6GZH - chains A and B; structure by X-ray diffraction, 3.17 A resolution.

Chain A:
Protein: Cyclin-dependent kinase 9
Source organism: Homo sapiens
Notes: EC 2.7.11.22, 2.7.11.23
UniProtKB: P50750 (CDK9_HUMAN); residues 1-326 here = UniProt positions 1-326
Chain sequence (326 residues; numbered 1 to 326; the number before each row is that of its first residue):
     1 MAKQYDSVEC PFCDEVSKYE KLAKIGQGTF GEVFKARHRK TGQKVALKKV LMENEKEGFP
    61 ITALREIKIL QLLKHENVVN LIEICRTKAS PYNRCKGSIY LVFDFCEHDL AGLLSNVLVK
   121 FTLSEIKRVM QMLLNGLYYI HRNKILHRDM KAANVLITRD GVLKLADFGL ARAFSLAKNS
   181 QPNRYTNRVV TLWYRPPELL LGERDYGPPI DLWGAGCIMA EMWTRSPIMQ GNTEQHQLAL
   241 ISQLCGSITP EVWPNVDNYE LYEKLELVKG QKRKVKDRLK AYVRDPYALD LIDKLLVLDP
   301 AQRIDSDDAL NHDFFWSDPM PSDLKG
Not modelled in the structure: 1-7, 91-96, 178-180
Modified residues: Thr186 (phosphothreonine; TPO)
Small-molecule neighbours: LCI ([4-[[4-[5-(cyclopropylmethyl)-1-methyl-pyrazol-4-yl]-5-fluoranyl-pyrimidin-2-yl]amino]cyclohexyl]azanium): Ile25, Gly26, Phe30, Val33, Ala46, Lys48, Val79, Phe103, Asp104, Phe105, Cys106, Glu107, His108, Asp109, Leu156, Asp167
Curated features (UniProtKB/Swiss-Prot):
  - region: Ala166 to Thr191 (T-loop)
  - active site: Asp149 (Proton acceptor)
  - binding site (ATP): Ile25 to Val33, Lys48, Asp104 to Cys106, Asp167
  - modified residue: Lys44 (N6-acetyllysine), Lys48 (N6-acetyllysine), Ser175 (Phosphoserine), Thr186 (Phosphothreonine)
  - natural variant: Arg225 (R225C: Found in patients with global developmental delay and epilepsy with history of choanal atresia; uncertain significance)
  - mutagenesis: Lys44 (K44R: Impaired kinase and transcriptional elongation activities, but normal cyclin T1 and HEXIM1 binding), Lys48 (K48Q: Mimics acetylation; leading to impaired protein kinase activity; K48R: Decreased acetylation; leading to enhanced protein kinase activity), Asp167 (D167N: Abrogates kinase activity), Ser175 (S175A: Constitutive kinase activity; S175D: Mimics phosphorylation, constitutive loss of kinase activity), Thr186 (T186A: Abrogates autophosphorylation; no effect on kinase activity, but impaired CTD phosphorylation; T186D: Mimics autophosphorylation ...)
From the paper describing this entry:
  - binding site for LCI: Cys106, Asp109

Chain B:
Protein: Cyclin-T1
Source organism: Homo sapiens
UniProtKB: O60563 (CCNT1_HUMAN); residue numbers follow UniProt; this construct covers 1-726
Chain sequence (726 residues; numbered 1 to 726; the number before each row is that of its first residue):
     1 MEGERKNNNK RWYFTREQLE NSPSRRFGVD PDKELSYRQQ AANLLQDMGQ RLNVSQLTIN
    61 TAIVYMHRFY MIQSFTRFPG NSVAPAALFL AAKVEGQPKK LEHVIKVAHT CLHPQESLPD
   121 TRSEAYLQQV QDLVILESII LQTLGFELTI DHPHTHVVKC TQLVRASKDL AQTSYFMATN
   181 SLHLTTFSLQ YTPPVVACVC IHLACKWSNW EIPVSTDGKH WWEYVDATVT LELLDELTHE
   241 LLQILEKTPN RLKRIWNWRA CEAAKKTKAD DRGTDEKTSE QTILNMISQS SSDTTIAGLM
   301 SMSTSTTSAV PSLPVSEESS SNLTSVEMLP GKRWLSSQPS FKLEPTQGHR TSENLALTGV
   361 DHSLPQDGSN AFISQKQNSK SVPSAKVSLK EYRAKHAEEL AAQKRQLENM EANVKSQYAY
   421 AAQNLLSHHD SHSSVILKMP IEGSENPERP FLEKADKTAL KMRIPVAGGD KAASSKPEEI
   481 KMRIKVHAAA DKHNSVEDSV TKSREHKEKH KTHPSNHHHH HNHHSHKHSH SQLPVGTGNK
   541 RPGDPKHSSQ TSNLAHKTYS LSSSFSSSSS TRKRGPSEET GGAVFDHPAK IAKSTKSSSL
   601 NFSFPSLPTM GQMPGHSSDT SGLSFSQPSC KTRVPHSKLD KGPTGANGHN TTQTIDYQDT
   661 VNMLHSLLSA QGVQPTQPTA FEFVRPYSDY LNPRSGGISS RSGNTDKPRP PPLPSEPPPP
   721 LPPLPK
Not modelled in the structure: 1-7, 260-726
Differences from the reference sequence: engineered mutation Arg77 (Gln in O60563), Gly96 (Glu in O60563), Leu241 (Phe in O60563)
Curated features (UniProtKB/Swiss-Prot):
  - motif: Lys253 to Asp270 (Nuclear localization signal, and interaction with Tat-TAR RNA)
  - site: Cys261 (Essential for interacting with HIV-1 Tat)
  - modified residue: Ser117 (Phosphoserine), Ser340 (Phosphoserine), Ser388 (Phosphoserine), Lys390 (N6-acetyllysine), Ser416 (ADP-ribosylserine), Ser474 (ADP-ribosylserine), Ser475 (ADP-ribosylserine), Lys485 (N6-(ADP-ribosyl)lysine), His487 (ADP-ribosylhistidine), Ser495 (Phosphoserine), Ser499 (Phosphoserine), His530 (ADP-ribosylhistidine), Ser531 (ADP-ribosylserine), Ser549 (ADP-ribosylserine), Ser552 (ADP-ribosylserine), His556 (ADP-ribosylhistidine), Ser563 (ADP-ribosylserine), Ser564 (Phosphoserine), Ser577 (Phosphoserine), Ser637 (ADP-ribosylserine)
  - cross-link (Glycyl lysine isopeptide (Lys-Gly)): Lys342 (interchain with G-Cter in SUMO2), Lys415 (interchain with G-Cter in SUMO2), Lys481 (interchain with G-Cter in SUMO2)
  - mutagenesis: Cys261 (C261Y: Loss of HIV-1 Tat transactivation), His517 to Lys527 (In mutant 9A; impaired formation of phase-separated liquid droplets, leading to decreased ability to activate CDK9)

Interface between chain A and chain B:
Contacting residue pairs - 34 pairs, chain A then chain B:
  Val8(A) - Arg77(B)
  Glu9(A) - Gln73(B)  hydrogen bond (backbone-side chain)
  Cys10(A) - Gln142(B)  hydrogen bond (side chain-backbone)
  Pro11(A) - Ile72(B)
  Phe12(A) - Arg11(B)
  Phe12(A) - Trp12(B)  hydrophobic
  Phe12(A) - Ile72(B)  hydrophobic
  Phe12(A) - Thr143(B)
  Phe12(A) - Gly145(B)
  Cys13(A) - Gln142(B)
  Cys13(A) - Phe146(B)  hydrophobic
  Lys56(A) - Leu101(B)
  Lys56(A) - Glu102(B)  salt bridge
  Glu57(A) - Phe89(B)
  Glu57(A) - Lys93(B)  hydrogen bond (backbone-side chain)
  Glu57(A) - Lys100(B)
  Glu57(A) - Leu101(B)  hydrogen bond (side chain-backbone)
  Gly58(A) - Lys93(B)
  Gly58(A) - Val134(B)
  Gly58(A) - Glu137(B)
  Phe59(A) - Lys93(B)  hydrogen bond (backbone-side chain)
  Phe59(A) - Glu137(B)  hydrogen bond (backbone-side chain)
  Phe59(A) - Leu141(B)  hydrophobic
  Phe59(A) - Phe146(B)  hydrophobic
  Ile61(A) - Lys93(B)
  Ile61(A) - Pro98(B)  hydrophobic
  Leu64(A) - Leu90(B)  hydrophobic
  Leu64(A) - Lys93(B)
  Leu64(A) - Leu148(B)  hydrophobic
  Lys68(A) - Thr149(B)
  Gln71(A) - Phe146(B)
  Ile84(A) - Phe146(B)  hydrophobic
  Arg86(A) - Gln142(B)
  Ile99(A) - Phe146(B)  hydrophobic
Also at the interface, not in a pair above, chain A (18 interface residues in all): Ile67
Also at the interface, not in a pair above, chain B (25 interface residues in all): Phe78, Val94, Lys99, Ile139

Summary:
The interface between chain A and chain B involves 18 residues on one side and 25 on the other; the contacts
include 6 hydrogen bonds and 1 salt bridge. Among the polar pairs are Lys56(A)-Glu102(B), Glu9(A)-Gln73(B) and
Cys10(A)-Gln142(B). Bound to chain A: compound LCI. From the paper: a binding site for LCI at Cys106(A) and
Asp109(A).
Chain A is Cyclin-dependent kinase 9 and chain B is Cyclin-T1, both from Homo sapiens; the structure, Crystal
Structure of Human CDK9/cyclinT1 with A86, was determined by X-ray diffraction (same publication as 6GZD and
6GZM).
